PDB entry 9I11 | X-ray diffraction, 1.60 A resolution | chain A

Chain A:
Protein: Casein kinase II subunit alpha
Organism: Homo sapiens
Notes: EC 2.7.11.1
UniProtKB: P68400 (CSK21_HUMAN); numbering as in UniProt (aligned over 3-330)
Chain sequence (328 residues; numbered 3 to 330; the number before each row is that of its first residue):
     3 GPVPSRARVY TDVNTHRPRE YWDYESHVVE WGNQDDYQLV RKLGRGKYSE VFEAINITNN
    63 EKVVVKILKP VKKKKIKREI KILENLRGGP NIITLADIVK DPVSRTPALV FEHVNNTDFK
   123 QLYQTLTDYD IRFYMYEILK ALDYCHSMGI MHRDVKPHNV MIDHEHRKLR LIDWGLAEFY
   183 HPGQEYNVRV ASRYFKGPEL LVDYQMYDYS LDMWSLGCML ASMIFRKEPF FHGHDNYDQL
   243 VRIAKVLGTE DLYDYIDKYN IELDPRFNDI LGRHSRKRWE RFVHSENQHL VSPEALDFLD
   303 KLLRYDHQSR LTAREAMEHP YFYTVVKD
Curated features (UniProtKB/Swiss-Prot):
  - region: Q36 to L41 (Interaction with beta subunit)
  - active site: D156 (Proton acceptor)
  - binding site (ATP): L45 to V53, K68
  - natural variant: R47 (R47Q: In OCNDS), Y50 (Y50S: In OCNDS), D175 (D175G: In OCNDS), K198 (K198R: In OCNDS)
Ligand contacts: A1IYW ((2Z,5Z)-2-(3-hydroxyphenyl)imino-5-[(4-methoxy-3-oxidanyl-phenyl)methylidene]-1,3-thiazolidin-4-one): L45, G46, R47, G48, S51, E52, V53, V66, K68, I95, F113, E114, H115, V116, M163, I174, D175
What the authors report for this chain:
  - binding site for A1IYW: S51

Overview:
Ligands of chain A: compound A1IYW. From UniProt: active-site residue D156 and 10 ATP-binding residues. From
the paper: a binding site for A1IYW at S51.
Chain A is Casein kinase II subunit alpha (Homo sapiens); the structure, Human protein kinase CK2 alpha in
complex with TN16, was determined by X-ray diffraction together with 9I0Z, 9I10, 9I12, 9I13 and 9I17 from the
same study.
